3EB3 - chain A; structure by X-ray diffraction, 2.00 A resolution.

# Chain A
Protein: Voltage-gated potassium channel subunit beta-2
Organism: Rattus norvegicus
Notes: fragment: cytoplasmic Kvbeta subunit
UniProt: P62483 (KCAB2_RAT); numbering as in UniProt (aligned over 36-361)
Amino-acid sequence (327 residues; numbered 35 to 361; the number before each row is that of its first residue):
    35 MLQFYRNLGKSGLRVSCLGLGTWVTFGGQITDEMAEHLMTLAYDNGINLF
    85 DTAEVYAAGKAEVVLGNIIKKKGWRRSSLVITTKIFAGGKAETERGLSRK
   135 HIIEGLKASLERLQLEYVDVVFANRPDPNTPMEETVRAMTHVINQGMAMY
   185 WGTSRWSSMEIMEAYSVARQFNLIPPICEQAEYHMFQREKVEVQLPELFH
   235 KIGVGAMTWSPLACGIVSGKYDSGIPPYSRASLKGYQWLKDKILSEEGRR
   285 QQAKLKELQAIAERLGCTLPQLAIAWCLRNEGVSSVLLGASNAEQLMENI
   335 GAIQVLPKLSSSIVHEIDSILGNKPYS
Disordered / not traced: 361
Construct notes: initiating methionine (35); engineered mutation A121 (Trp in P62483)
Small-molecule neighbours:
  - NADPH (NDP; NADPH dihydro-nicotinamide-adenine-dinucleotide phosphate): G55, T56, W57, T59, Q63, D85, Y90, K118, N158, S188, R189, Q214, W243, S244, P245, L246, A247, C248, G249, S252, K254, Y255, Y262, S263, R264, P304, L321, L322, G323, A324, S325, Q329, E332, N333
  - prednisone (PDN; 17,21-dihydroxypregna-1,4-diene-3,11,20-trione): K44, S45, P165, E167, E168, Y184, Y199, R203, I208, P209, P210, I211, I236, G237
Curated features (UniProtKB/Swiss-Prot):
  - active site: Y90 (Proton donor/acceptor)
  - binding site (NADP(+)): T56, W57, Q63, D85, N158, S188, R189, Q214, W243, S244, P245, L246, A247, C248, K254, Y262, R264, G323, S325, Q329 and 2 more in UniProt
  - modified residue: S112 (Phosphoserine), K124 (N6-acetyllysine)
What the authors report for this chain:
  - mutagenesis - W121A: abolished binding to prednisone
  - conformationally variable residues (side-chain flip): R189

# Overview
Ligands of chain A: NADPH and prednisone. Curated annotation (UniProt) lists active-site residue Y90 and 22
NADP+-binding residues. From the paper: W121A abolishes binding to prednisone; conformational variability at
R189.
Chain A is Voltage-gated potassium channel subunit beta-2 (Rattus norvegicus); the structure,
Voltage-dependent K+ channel beta subunit (W121A) in complex with cortisone, was determined by X-ray
diffraction (same publication as 3EAU and 3EB4).
